5L5J - chains H and Z of the 28 polymer chains in the assembly; structure by X-ray diffraction, 2.90 A resolution.

[Chain H]
Name: Proteasome subunit beta type-2
Organism: Saccharomyces cerevisiae (strain ATCC 204508 / S288c)
Notes: EC 3.4.25.1
UniProtKB: P25043 (PSB2_YEAST); residues 1-232 here correspond to UniProt positions 30-261 (UniProt number = residue number + 29)
Sequence (232 residues; row label = number of the first residue in the row):
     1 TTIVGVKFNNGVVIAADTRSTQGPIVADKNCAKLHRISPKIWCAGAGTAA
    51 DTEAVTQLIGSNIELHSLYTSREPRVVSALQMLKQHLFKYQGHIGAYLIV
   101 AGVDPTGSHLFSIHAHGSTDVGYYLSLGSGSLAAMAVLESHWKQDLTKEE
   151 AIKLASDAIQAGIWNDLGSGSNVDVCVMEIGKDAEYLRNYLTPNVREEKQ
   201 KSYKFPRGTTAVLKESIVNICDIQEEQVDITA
Not modelled in the structure: 227-232
UniProt features mapped onto this chain:
  - active site: T1 (Nucleophile)
Covalent attachments: compound 6N5 linked to T1
Ligand contacts: 6N5 (N-[(2S)-1-[[(2S)-3-(4-methoxyphenyl)-1-[[(2S,3S,4R)-4-methyl-3,5-bis(oxidanyl)-1-phenyl-pentan-2-yl]amino]-1-oxidanylidene-propan-2-yl]amino]-1-oxidanylidene-propan-2-yl]-1-methyl-5H-indene-2-carboxamide): R19, S20, T21, Q22, C31, K33, H35, G45, A46, G47, T48, A49, T52, S129, G168

[Chain Z]
Name: Proteasome subunit beta type-6, Proteasome subunit beta type-1
Organism: Saccharomyces cerevisiae (strain ATCC 204508 / S288c)
Notes: EC 3.4.25.1
UniProtKB: chimeric construct of P23724, P20618: residues 1-96 from P23724 (PSB6_YEAST) positions 20-115 (UniProt number = residue number + 19); residues 97-111 from P20618 positions 124-138 (UniProt number = residue number + 27); residues 112-117 from P23724 (PSB6_YEAST) positions 131-136 (UniProt number = residue number + 19); residues 118-133 from P20618 positions 145-160 (UniProt number = residue number + 27); residues 134-222 from P23724 (PSB6_YEAST) positions 153-241 (UniProt number = residue number + 19)
Sequence (222 residues; numbered 1 to 222; the number before each row is that of its first residue):
     1 QFNPYGDNGGTILGIAGEDFAVLAGDTRNITDYSINSRYEPKVFDCGDNI
    51 VMSANGFAADGDALVKRFKNSVKWYHFDHNDKKLSINSAARNIQHLLYSR
   101 RFFPYYVYNIIAGLDEDGKGAVYSFDPVGSYQREQCRAGGAAASLIMPFL
   151 DNQVNFKNQYEPGTNGKVKKPLKYLSVEEVIKLVRDSFTSATERHIQVGD
   201 GLEILIVTKDGVRKEFYELKRD
UniProt features mapped onto this chain:
  - modified residue: Y123 (Phosphotyrosine)
Bound ions: Mg2+: T192, H195, V198
Ligand contacts: 6N5 (N-[(2S)-1-[[(2S)-3-(4-methoxyphenyl)-1-[[(2S,3S,4R)-4-methyl-3,5-bis(oxidanyl)-1-phenyl-pentan-2-yl]amino]-1-oxidanylidene-propan-2-yl]amino]-1-oxidanylidene-propan-2-yl]-1-methyl-5H-indene-2-carboxamide): Y106, Y108, D126, P127, V128

[Interface between chain H and chain Z]
Contacting residue pairs (60; chain H residue first):
  R19(H) - I196(Z)
  R19(H) - D222(Z)  salt bridge
  G23(H) - Y33(Z)
  P24(H) - R194(Z)
  P24(H) - H195(Z)
  P24(H) - I196(Z)  hydrogen bond (backbone-backbone)
  I25(H) - R194(Z)
  I25(H) - H195(Z)
  V26(H) - E193(Z)
  V26(H) - R194(Z)  hydrogen bond (backbone-backbone)
  V26(H) - I196(Z)  hydrophobic
  A27(H) - R194(Z)  hydrogen bond (backbone-side chain)
  K29(H) - E193(Z)  salt bridge
  K29(H) - R194(Z)
  S129(H) - Y33(Z)
  I163(H) - D222(Z)
  W164(H) - I35(Z)
  W164(H) - R38(Z)  hydrogen bond (backbone-side chain)
  W164(H) - R221(Z)
  W164(H) - D222(Z)
  N165(H) - Y33(Z)
  N165(H) - R38(Z)
  D166(H) - Y33(Z)
  D166(H) - D222(Z)
  L167(H) - R28(Z)
  L167(H) - I30(Z)  hydrophobic
  L167(H) - D32(Z)
  L167(H) - Y33(Z)  hydrogen bond (backbone-backbone)
  L167(H) - I35(Z)  hydrophobic
  L167(H) - I196(Z)
  S169(H) - D222(Z)
  G170(H) - D222(Z)
  S171(H) - D222(Z)  hydrogen bond (backbone-side chain)
  N194(H) - K220(Z)  hydrogen bond (backbone-side chain)
  N194(H) - D222(Z)
  R196(H) - T189(Z)
  R196(H) - S190(Z)  hydrogen bond
  R196(H) - E193(Z)
  E197(H) - R185(Z)  salt bridge
  K199(H) - D186(Z)
  Q200(H) - K182(Z)
  Q200(H) - R185(Z)  hydrogen bond
  Q200(H) - D186(Z)  hydrogen bond (backbone-side chain)
  K201(H) - E179(Z)
  K201(H) - D186(Z)  hydrogen bond (backbone-side chain)
  Y203(H) - F149(Z)
  Y203(H) - Q153(Z)
  Y203(H) - L183(Z)
  Y203(H) - D186(Z)  hydrogen bond
  F205(H) - N152(Z)
  F205(H) - Q153(Z)
  F205(H) - Q159(Z)
  P206(H) - P162(Z)  hydrophobic
  R207(H) - P162(Z)
  G208(H) - P162(Z)
  T209(H) - N158(Z)
  T209(H) - Q159(Z)
  T209(H) - Y160(Z)  hydrogen bond (backbone-backbone)
  A211(H) - Y160(Z)  hydrophobic
  A211(H) - G166(Z)
Also at the interface, not in a pair above, chain H (33 interface residues in all): T21, D28, G168, V195
Also at the interface, not in a pair above, chain Z (32 interface residues in all): S34, L145, E161, E218

[In short]
The interface between chain H and chain Z involves 33 residues on one side and 32 on the other; the contacts
include 13 hydrogen bonds and 3 salt bridges. Polar contacts include R19(H)-D222(Z), K29(H)-E193(Z) and
E197(H)-R185(Z). Chain Z binds compound 6N5.
Chain H is Proteasome subunit beta type-2 and chain Z is Proteasome subunit beta type-6, Proteasome subunit
beta type-1, both from Saccharomyces cerevisiae (strain ATCC 204508 / S288c); the structure, Yeast 20S
proteasome with human beta5i (1-138) and human beta6 (97-111; 118-133) in complex with epoxyketone ..., was
determined by X-ray diffraction together with 5L52, 5L54, 5L55, 5L5A, 5L5B, 5L5D and 30 further entries from
the same study.
